8PPQ - chains A and a of the 6 polymer chains in the assembly; structure by electron microscopy, 3.90 A resolution.

== Chain A ==
Protein: Envelope protein E
Source organism: Tick-borne encephalitis virus
UniProtKB: P14336 (POLG_TBEVW); residues 1-496 here correspond to UniProt positions 281-776 (UniProt number = residue number + 280)
Sequence (496 residues; numbered 1 to 496; the number before each row is that of its first residue):
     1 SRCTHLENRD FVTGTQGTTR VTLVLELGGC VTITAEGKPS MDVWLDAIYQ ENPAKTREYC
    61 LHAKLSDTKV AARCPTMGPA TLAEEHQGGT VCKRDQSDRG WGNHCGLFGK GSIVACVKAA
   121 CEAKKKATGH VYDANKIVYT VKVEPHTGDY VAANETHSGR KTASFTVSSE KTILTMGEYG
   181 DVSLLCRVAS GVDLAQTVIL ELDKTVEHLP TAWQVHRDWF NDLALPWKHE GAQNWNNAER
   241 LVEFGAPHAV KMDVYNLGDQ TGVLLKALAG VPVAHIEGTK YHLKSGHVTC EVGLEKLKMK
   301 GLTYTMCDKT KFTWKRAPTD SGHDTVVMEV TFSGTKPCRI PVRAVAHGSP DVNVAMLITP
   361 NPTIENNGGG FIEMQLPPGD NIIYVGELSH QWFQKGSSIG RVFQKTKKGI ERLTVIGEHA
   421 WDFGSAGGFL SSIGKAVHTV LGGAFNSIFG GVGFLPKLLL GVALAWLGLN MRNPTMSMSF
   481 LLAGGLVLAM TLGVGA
Disulfides: C3-C30, C60-C121, C74-C105, C92-C116, C186-C290, C307-C338
Covalently attached groups: N-acetylglucosamine (NAG) linked to N154
Differences from the reference sequence: variant V167 (Ile447 in P14336)
Swiss-Prot annotation at these positions:
  - region: D98 to G111 (Fusion peptide)
  - site: A496 (Cleavage)
  - glycosylation: N154 (N-linked (GlcNAc...) asparagine)

== Chain a ==
Protein: Protein prM
Source organism: Tick-borne encephalitis virus
UniProtKB: P14336 (POLG_TBEVW); residues 1-163 here correspond to UniProt positions 118-280 (UniProt number = residue number + 117)
Sequence (163 residues; each row starts with the number of its first residue):
     1 TVRKERDGST VIRAEGKDAA TQVRVENGTC VILATDMGSW CDDSLSYECV TIDQGEEPVD
    61 VDCFCRNVDG VYLEYGRCGK QEGSRTRRSV LIPSHAQGEL TGRGHKWLEG DSLRTHLTRV
   121 EGWVWKNKLL ALAMVTVVWL TLESVVTRVA VLVVLLCLAP VYA
Not modelled in the structure: 83-84, 99-111, 163
Disulfides: C30-C65, C49-C63
Swiss-Prot annotation at these positions:
  - site (Cleavage): R88, S89, A163
  - glycosylation: N27 (N-linked (GlcNAc...) asparagine)
What the authors report for this chain:
  - self-association interface (contacts with another copy of this molecule): A19, A20, V31, L33, V59, V61, F64
  - post-translational modification sites: R88 (citing earlier work)

== Chain A / chain a interface ==
Residue-residue contacts - 55 pairs, chain A then chain a:
  K64(A) with D42(a), salt bridge
  L65(A) with D43(a)
  S66(A) with D42(a)
  D67(A) with D42(a), hydrogen bond (backbone-backbone); S44(a)
  T68(A) with S44(a), hydrogen bond (backbone-backbone); L45(a); S46(a), hydrogen bond (backbone-backbone)
  K69(A) with S46(a)
  V70(A) with S46(a), hydrogen bond (backbone-backbone); Y47(a)
  A71(A) with E48(a)
  A72(A) with E48(a), hydrogen bond (backbone-side chain)
  W101(A) with E56(a), hydrogen bond; E57(a)
  G102(A) with I52(a); E57(a); V59(a)
  N103(A) with V50(a); V61(a)
  H104(A) with T51(a)
  V215(A) with H95(a)
  H216(A) with G98(a)
  W219(A) with P93(a), hydrogen bond (side chain-backbone)
  L223(A) with I92(a), hydrophobic
  A224(A) with V90(a)
  E243(A) with T86(a); R88(a), salt bridge
  H248(A) with D60(a), salt bridge
  A249(A) with D60(a); V61(a), hydrophobic
  V250(A) with Y47(a); E48(a); V50(a), hydrophobic
  K251(A) with Y47(a); D62(a), salt bridge
  D253(A) with R77(a), salt bridge
  V254(A) with R77(a), hydrogen bond (backbone-side chain)
  Y255(A) with T86(a)
  N256(A) with R85(a)
  L257(A) with R88(a); V90(a), hydrophobic
  Q260(A) with S89(a); V90(a), hydrogen bond (side chain-backbone)
  V263(A) with S89(a); V90(a); I92(a), hydrophobic
  L264(A) with I92(a), hydrophobic
  A267(A) with I92(a), hydrophobic; S94(a), hydrogen bond (backbone-side chain); H95(a), hydrogen bond (backbone-backbone)
  A269(A) with Q97(a), hydrogen bond (backbone-side chain)
  G270(A) with Q97(a)
  V271(A) with H95(a); Q97(a)
Also at the interface, not in a pair above, chain A (40 interface residues in all): R99, Q214, R240, G258, D259
Also at the interface, not in a pair above, chain a (32 interface residues in all): D36, P58, Y75, R87
The authors on this interface:
  - residue pairs: H216(A)-H95(a), E243(A)-R88(a)
  - interface residues, chain a: V90(a), I92(a)

== In short ==
The interface between chain A and chain a involves 40 residues on one side and 32 on the other; the contacts
include 12 hydrogen bonds and 5 salt bridges. Polar pairs include K64(A)-D42(a), E243(A)-R88(a) and
H248(A)-D60(a). The paper describes contacts between H216(A) and H95(a) and E243(A) and R88(a). The paper
reports interface residues V90(a) and I92(a); a modification site at R88(a).
Here chain A is Envelope protein E and chain a is Protein prM, both from Tick-borne encephalitis virus. Entry
8PPQ (Tick-borne encephalitis virus Kuutsalo-14 prM3E3 trimer) was determined by electron microscopy,
deposited together with 8PUV.
